8TW4 - chains E and G of the 8 polymer chains in the assembly; structure by electron microscopy, 3.30 A resolution.

== Chain E ==
Protein: T-cell surface glycoprotein CD3 epsilon chain
Organism: Homo sapiens
Reference sequence: P07766 (CD3E_HUMAN); residues 1-207 here = UniProt positions 1-207
Sequence (207 residues; row label = number of the first residue in the row):
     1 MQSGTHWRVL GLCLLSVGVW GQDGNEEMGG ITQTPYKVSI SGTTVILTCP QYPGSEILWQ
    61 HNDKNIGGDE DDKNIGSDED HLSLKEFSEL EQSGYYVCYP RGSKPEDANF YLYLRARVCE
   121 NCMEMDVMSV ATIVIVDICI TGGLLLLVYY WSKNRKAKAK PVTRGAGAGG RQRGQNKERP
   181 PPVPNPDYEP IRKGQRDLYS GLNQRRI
Disordered / not traced: 1-32, 107-109, 145-207
Disulfides: C49-C98, C119-C122
Reported in the primary citation:
  - conformationally variable residues (order/disorder transition): D107 to N109

== Chain G ==
Protein: T-cell surface glycoprotein CD3 gamma chain
Organism: Homo sapiens
Reference sequence: P09693 (CD3G_HUMAN); numbering as in UniProt (aligned over 1-182)
Sequence (190 residues; numbered 1 to 190; the number before each row is that of its first residue):
     1 MEQGKGLAVL ILAIILLQGT LAQSIKGNHL VKVYDYQEDG SVLLTCDAEA KNITWFKDGK
    61 MIGFLTEDKK KWNLGSNAKD PRGMYQCKGS QNKSKPLQVY YRMCQNCIEL NAATISGFLF
   121 AEIVSIFVLA VGVYFIAGQD GVRQSRASDK QTLLPNDQLY QPLKDREDDQ YSHLQGNQLR
   181 RNHHHHHHHH
Disordered / not traced: 1-26, 33-38, 130-190
Disulfides: C46-C87, C104-C107
Covalent attachments: N-acetylglucosamine (NAG) linked to N52, N92
Differences from the reference sequence: expression tag (183-190)
Swiss-Prot annotation at these positions:
  - motif: L153, L154 (Di-leucine motif)
  - modified residue (Phosphoserine): S145, S148
  - glycosylation (N-linked (GlcNAc...) asparagine): N52, N92

== Chain E / chain G interface ==
Residue-residue contacts (6):
  N74(E) - T66(G)
  N74(E) - D68(G)  hydrogen bond
  E86(E) - K69(G)  hydrogen bond (backbone-side chain)
  S88(E) - K69(G)
  E91(E) - D68(G)
  E120(E) - N73(G)
Also at the interface, not in a pair above, chain E (7 interface residues in all): K85, Q92

== In short ==
The interface between chain E and chain G involves 7 residues on one side and 4 on the other; the contacts
include 2 hydrogen bonds. Among the polar pairs are N74(E)-D68(G) and E86(E)-K69(G). Covalently linked
N-acetylglucosamine: at N52(G) and N92(G). The paper reports conformational variability at D107(E).
Chain E is T-cell surface glycoprotein CD3 epsilon chain and chain G is T-cell surface glycoprotein CD3 gamma
chain, both from Homo sapiens; the structure, TCR in nanodisc ND-I, was determined by electron microscopy
(same publication as 8TW6).
